PDB entry 9B3C | electron microscopy, 2.95 A resolution | chains A and G of the 30 polymer chains in the assembly

[Chain A (and G)]
Protein: Microtubule-associated protein tau
Notes: chain G of this document is another copy of the same molecule, construct and numbering; everything in this record applies to it too
UniProtKB: P10636 (TAU_HUMAN); residues 295-313 here correspond to UniProt positions 612-630 (UniProt number = residue number + 317)
Sequence (22 residues; each row starts with the number of its first residue):
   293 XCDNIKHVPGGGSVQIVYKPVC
Construct notes: expression tag (293-294, 314)
Modified / non-standard residues: ACE (acetyl group) at position 293
Covalent attachments: 1,3-dimethylbenzene (8VH) linked to Cys-294, Cys-314
UniProt features mapped onto this chain:
  - site (Not glycated): Lys-298, Lys-311
  - modified residue: Lys-298 (N6-acetyllysine), Ser-305 (Phosphoserine), Lys-311 (N6,N6-dimethyllysine)
  - cross-link (Glycyl lysine isopeptide (Lys-Gly)): Lys-298 (interchain with G-Cter in ubiquitin), Lys-311 (interchain with G-Cter in ubiquitin)

[Interface between chain A and chain G]
Residue-residue contacts - 48 pairs, chain A then chain G:
  ACE_293(A) / ACE_293(G)
  Cys-294(A) / ACE_293(G)  hydrogen bond (backbone-backbone)
  Cys-294(A) / Cys-294(G)
  Cys-294(A) / Asp-295(G)  hydrogen bond (backbone-backbone)
  Cys-294(A) / Ile-297(G)
  Asp-295(A) / Asp-295(G)
  Asn-296(A) / Asp-295(G)  hydrogen bond (backbone-backbone)
  Asn-296(A) / Asn-296(G)  hydrogen bond
  Ile-297(A) / Asn-296(G)  hydrogen bond (backbone-backbone)
  Ile-297(A) / Ile-297(G)  hydrophobic
  Ile-297(A) / Lys-298(G)  hydrogen bond (backbone-backbone)
  Lys-298(A) / Lys-298(G)
  Lys-298(A) / Val-300(G)
  His-299(A) / Lys-298(G)  hydrogen bond (backbone-backbone)
  His-299(A) / His-299(G)
  His-299(A) / Val-300(G)  hydrogen bond (backbone-backbone)
  His-299(A) / Pro-301(G)
  Val-300(A) / Val-300(G)
  Pro-301(A) / Pro-301(G)
  Gly-302(A) / Pro-301(G)  hydrogen bond (backbone-backbone)
  Gly-303(A) / Pro-301(G)  hydrogen bond (backbone-backbone)
  Gly-303(A) / Gly-302(G)
  Gly-303(A) / Gly-303(G)
  Gly-303(A) / Gly-304(G)
  Gly-304(A) / Gly-304(G)
  Ser-305(A) / His-299(G)
  Ser-305(A) / Pro-301(G)
  Ser-305(A) / Gly-304(G)  hydrogen bond (backbone-backbone)
  Ser-305(A) / Ser-305(G)
  Ser-305(A) / Val-306(G)  hydrogen bond (backbone-backbone)
  Val-306(A) / Val-306(G)
  Gln-307(A) / His-299(G)
  Gln-307(A) / Val-306(G)  hydrogen bond (backbone-backbone)
  Gln-307(A) / Gln-307(G)  hydrogen bond
  Gln-307(A) / Ile-308(G)  hydrogen bond (backbone-backbone)
  Ile-308(A) / Ile-308(G)
  Val-309(A) / Ile-308(G)  hydrogen bond (backbone-backbone)
  Val-309(A) / Val-309(G)
  Val-309(A) / Tyr-310(G)  hydrogen bond (backbone-backbone)
  Tyr-310(A) / Tyr-310(G)  hydrophobic
  Lys-311(A) / Tyr-310(G)  hydrogen bond (backbone-backbone)
  Lys-311(A) / Lys-311(G)
  Pro-312(A) / Tyr-310(G)
  Pro-312(A) / Pro-312(G)
  Pro-312(A) / Val-313(G)  hydrogen bond (backbone-backbone)
  Val-313(A) / Val-313(G)
  Cys-314(A) / ACE_293(G)
  Cys-314(A) / Val-313(G)  hydrogen bond (backbone-backbone)
Also at the interface, not in a pair above, chain G (22 interface residues in all): Cys-314

[In short]
Chain A and chain G each contribute 22 residues to their interface, with 20 hydrogen bonds. Polar pairs
include Asn-296(A)/Asn-296(G), Gln-307(A)/Gln-307(G) and Cys-294(A)/ACE_293(G). Covalently linked
1,3-dimethylbenzene: at Cys-314(A).
Both chains are Microtubule-associated protein tau. Entry 9B3C (type 2 KD-mxyl filament of miniature tau
macrocycle derived from 4R tauopathic fold) was determined by electron microscopy.
